Entry 6AD0 (electron microscopy, 3.90 A resolution); this record covers chains L and A of the 6 polymer chains in the assembly.

[Chain L]
Molecule: VL of Fab 2G8
Organism: Mus musculus
Notes: antibody fragment or engineered binder
Chain sequence (113 residues; numbered 1 to 113; the number before each row is that of its first residue):
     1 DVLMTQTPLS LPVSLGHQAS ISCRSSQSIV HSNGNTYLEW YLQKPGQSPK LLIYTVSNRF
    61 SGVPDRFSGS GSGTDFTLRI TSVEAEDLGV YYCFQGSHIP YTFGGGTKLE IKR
Not modelled in the structure: 112-113

[Chain A]
Molecule: VP1
Organism: Coxsackievirus A10
Reference sequence: A0A1V0FT21 (A0A1V0FT21_9ENTO); residues 1-298 here correspond to UniProt positions 565-862 (UniProt number = residue number + 564)
Chain sequence (298 residues; numbered 1 to 298; the number before each row is that of its first residue):
     1 GDPVEDIIHD ALGNTARRAI SSATNVESAA NTTPSSHRLE TGRVPALQAA ETGATSNATD
    61 ENMIETRCVV NRNGVLETTI NHFFSRSGLV GVVNLTDGGT DTTGYATWDI DIMGFVQLRR
   121 KCEMFTYMRF NAEFTFVTTT ENGGARPYML QYMYVPPGAP KPTGRDAFQW QTATNPSVFV
   181 KLTDPPAQVS VPFMSPASAY QWFYDGYPTF GQHPETSNTT YGLCPNNMMG TFAVRVVSRE
   241 ASQLKLQTRV YMKLKHVRAW VPRPIRSQPY LLKNFPNYDS SKITNSARDR SSIKQANM
Not modelled in the structure: 1, 10-17, 99-101, 298

[Interface between chain L and chain A]
Contacting residue pairs (5):
  His31(L) with Asp279(A), salt bridge; Lys282(A)
  Ser32(L) with Pro269(A)
  Asn33(L) with Pro269(A); Thr284(A)
Also at the interface, not in a pair above, chain L (4 interface residues in all): Tyr37
Also at the interface, not in a pair above, chain A (5 interface residues in all): Ser281

[In short]
4 residues of chain L face 5 of chain A across their interface, with 1 salt bridge. The salt-bridged pair is
His31(L)-Asp279(A).
Here chain L is VL of Fab 2G8 (Mus musculus) and chain A is VP1 (Coxsackievirus A10). Entry 6AD0 (The
structure of CVA10 mature virion in complex with Fab 2G8) was determined by electron microscopy (same
publication as 6ACU, 6ACW, 6ACY, 6ACZ and 6AD1).
